PDB entry 1S10 | X-ray diffraction, 2.10 A resolution | chains C and A of the 3 polymer chains in the assembly

# Chain C
Molecule: 17-nt DNA strand
Sequence (17 nucleotides; each row starts with the number of its first residue):
  1902 TCAGTAGTCC TTCCCCC

# Chain A
Molecule: DNA polymerase IV
Organism: Sulfolobus solfataricus
Notes: EC 2.7.7.7
UniProt: Q97W02 (DPO42_SULSO); residue numbers follow UniProt; this construct covers 1-352
Sequence (352 residues; each row starts with the number of its first residue):
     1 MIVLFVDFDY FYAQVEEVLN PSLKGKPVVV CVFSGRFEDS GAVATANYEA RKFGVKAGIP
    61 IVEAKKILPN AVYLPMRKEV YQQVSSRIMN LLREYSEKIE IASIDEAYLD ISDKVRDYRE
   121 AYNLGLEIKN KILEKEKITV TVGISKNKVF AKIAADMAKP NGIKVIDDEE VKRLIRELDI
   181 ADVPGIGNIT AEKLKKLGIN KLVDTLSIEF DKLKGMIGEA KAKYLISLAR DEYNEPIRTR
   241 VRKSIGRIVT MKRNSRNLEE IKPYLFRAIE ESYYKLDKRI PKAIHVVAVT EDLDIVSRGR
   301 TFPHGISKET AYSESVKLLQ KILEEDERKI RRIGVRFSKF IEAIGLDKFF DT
Not modelled in the structure: 342-352
Ion coordination: Ca2+ site 1: Asp7, Asp105, Glu106 (together with 2'-deoxycytidine-5'-triphosphate); Ca2+ site 2: Asp7, Phe8, Asp105 (together with 2'-deoxycytidine-5'-triphosphate)
Residues lining bound ligands: 2'-deoxycytidine-5'-triphosphate (DCP): Asp7, Phe8, Asp9, Tyr10, Phe11, Tyr12, Ala44, Thr45, Tyr48, Arg51, Ala57, Met76, Ile104, Asp105, Lys159
Swiss-Prot annotation at these positions:
  - active site: Glu106
  - binding site (Mg(2+)): Asp7, Asp105
  - site: Tyr12 (Substrate discrimination)
From the paper describing this entry:
  - catalytic residues: Asp7, Asp105, Glu106
  - Ca2+ coordination: Asp7, Asp105

# How chain C and chain A interact
Pairs across the interface (38; chain C residue first):
  DT1902(C) with Phe37(A), stacking on the base
  DC1903(C) with Pro60(A), sugar contact
  DA1904(C) with Phe37(A), phosphate contact; Ser40(A), phosphate contact; Gly41(A), hydrogen bond to the phosphate; Pro60(A), sugar contact; Leu293(A), base contact; Arg331(A), sugar contact
  DG1905(C) with Val32(A), phosphate contact; Gly41(A), sugar contact; Ala42(A), hydrogen bond to the sugar; Ala44(A), base contact; Gly58(A), base contact; Met76(A), base contact; Arg331(A), salt bridge to the phosphate; Arg332(A), sugar contact
  DT1906(C) with Val32(A), sugar contact; Ser34(A), phosphate contact; Arg247(A), sugar contact; Ile248(A), phosphate contact; Thr250(A), hydrogen bond to the phosphate; Arg332(A), salt bridge to the phosphate
  DA1907(C) with Arg247(A), salt bridge to the phosphate; Ile248(A), hydrogen bond to the phosphate; Arg336(A), sugar contact
  DG1908(C) with Arg242(A), salt bridge to the phosphate; Ser244(A), sugar contact; Ile245(A), phosphate contact; Gly246(A), hydrogen bond to the phosphate; Arg336(A), salt bridge to the phosphate
  DT1909(C) with Arg242(A), salt bridge to the phosphate; Lys243(A), hydrogen bond to the phosphate; Ser244(A), hydrogen bond to the phosphate
  DC1910(C) with Lys243(A), salt bridge to the phosphate
  DC1911(C) with Ala220(A), phosphate contact
  DT1912(C) with Gly218(A), phosphate contact; Glu219(A), hydrogen bond to the phosphate; Ala220(A), hydrogen bond to the phosphate
Interface residues without a listed pair, chain A (33 interface residues in all): Phe33, Val43, Glu63, Lys78, Lys221, Val241, Val249, Lys275

# Summary
Chain C and chain A form an interface of 11 and 33 residues respectively, with 9 hydrogen bonds, 7 salt
bridges and 1 aromatic stacking contact. Polar pairs include DG1905(C)-Ala42(A), DA1904(C)-Gly41(A) and
DT1906(C)-Thr250(A). Chain A binds 2'-deoxycytidine-5'-triphosphate. The paper reports catalytic residues
Asp7(A), Asp105(A) and Glu106(A); Ca2+ coordination by Asp7(A) and Asp105(A).
Here chain C is a 17-nt DNA strand and chain A is DNA polymerase IV (Sulfolobus solfataricus). Entry 1S10
(Snapshots of replication through an abasic lesion: structural basis for base substitution and frameshift) was
determined by X-ray diffraction (same publication as 1S0N, 1S0O and 1N56).
